Entry 7UZZ (electron microscopy, 4.45 A resolution (low resolution: residue-level contacts below are approximate; hydrogen-bond / salt-bridge calls are withheld)); this record covers chains J and I of the 11 polymer chains in the assembly.

Chain J (and I):
Name: CRISPR system Cms protein Csm2
Organism: Staphylococcus epidermidis RP62A
Notes: chain I of this document is another copy of the same molecule, construct and numbering; everything in this record applies to it too
UniProt: Q5HK90 (Q5HK90_STAEQ); residues 14-141 here correspond to UniProt positions 1-128 (UniProt number = residue number - 13)
Sequence (128 residues; numbered 14 to 141; the number before each row is that of its first residue):
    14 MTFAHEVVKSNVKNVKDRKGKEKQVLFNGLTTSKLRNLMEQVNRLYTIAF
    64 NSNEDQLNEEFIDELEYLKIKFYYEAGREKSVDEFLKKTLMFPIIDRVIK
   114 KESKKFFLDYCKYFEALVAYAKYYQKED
Unresolved in the structure: 14-16, 28-36, 62-73, 140-141 (chain I: 28-36, 140-141)

How chain J and chain I interact:
Pairs across the interface - 8 pairs, chain J then chain I:
  Ala129(J) - Ile83(I)
  Ala132(J) - Ile83(I)
  Tyr133(J) - Lys82(I)
  Tyr133(J) - Tyr86(I)
  Lys135(J) - Tyr87(I)
  Tyr136(J) - Tyr86(I)
  Tyr136(J) - Ala89(I)
  Tyr136(J) - Asp96(I)
Also at the interface, not in a pair above, chain J (7 interface residues in all): His18, Tyr137
Also at the interface, not in a pair above, chain I (9 interface residues in all): Glu79, Gly90, Phe105

In short:
7 residues of chain J and 9 residues of chain I are in contact.
Both chains are CRISPR system Cms protein Csm2 (Staphylococcus epidermidis RP62A). Entry 7UZZ (Staphylococcus
epidermidis RP62a CRISPR tall effector complex) was determined by electron microscopy together with 7UZW,
7UZX, 7UZY, 7V00, 7V01 and 7V02 from the same study.
